Entry 3VKG (X-ray diffraction, 2.81 A resolution); this record covers chains A and B.

== Chain A ==
Name: Dynein heavy chain, cytoplasmic
Source organism: Dictyostelium discoideum
UniProtKB: P34036 (DYHC_DICDI); the construct has insertions or renumbered stretches relative to UniProt, so the offset changes along the chain: 1388-3366 = UniProt 1388-3366; 3489-3493 = UniProt 3367-3371; 3496-4730 = UniProt 3496-4730
Sequence (3245 residues; each row starts with the number of its first residue; note: 122 numbers in that range are skipped by the numbering (no residue carries them; nothing is unmodelled there)):
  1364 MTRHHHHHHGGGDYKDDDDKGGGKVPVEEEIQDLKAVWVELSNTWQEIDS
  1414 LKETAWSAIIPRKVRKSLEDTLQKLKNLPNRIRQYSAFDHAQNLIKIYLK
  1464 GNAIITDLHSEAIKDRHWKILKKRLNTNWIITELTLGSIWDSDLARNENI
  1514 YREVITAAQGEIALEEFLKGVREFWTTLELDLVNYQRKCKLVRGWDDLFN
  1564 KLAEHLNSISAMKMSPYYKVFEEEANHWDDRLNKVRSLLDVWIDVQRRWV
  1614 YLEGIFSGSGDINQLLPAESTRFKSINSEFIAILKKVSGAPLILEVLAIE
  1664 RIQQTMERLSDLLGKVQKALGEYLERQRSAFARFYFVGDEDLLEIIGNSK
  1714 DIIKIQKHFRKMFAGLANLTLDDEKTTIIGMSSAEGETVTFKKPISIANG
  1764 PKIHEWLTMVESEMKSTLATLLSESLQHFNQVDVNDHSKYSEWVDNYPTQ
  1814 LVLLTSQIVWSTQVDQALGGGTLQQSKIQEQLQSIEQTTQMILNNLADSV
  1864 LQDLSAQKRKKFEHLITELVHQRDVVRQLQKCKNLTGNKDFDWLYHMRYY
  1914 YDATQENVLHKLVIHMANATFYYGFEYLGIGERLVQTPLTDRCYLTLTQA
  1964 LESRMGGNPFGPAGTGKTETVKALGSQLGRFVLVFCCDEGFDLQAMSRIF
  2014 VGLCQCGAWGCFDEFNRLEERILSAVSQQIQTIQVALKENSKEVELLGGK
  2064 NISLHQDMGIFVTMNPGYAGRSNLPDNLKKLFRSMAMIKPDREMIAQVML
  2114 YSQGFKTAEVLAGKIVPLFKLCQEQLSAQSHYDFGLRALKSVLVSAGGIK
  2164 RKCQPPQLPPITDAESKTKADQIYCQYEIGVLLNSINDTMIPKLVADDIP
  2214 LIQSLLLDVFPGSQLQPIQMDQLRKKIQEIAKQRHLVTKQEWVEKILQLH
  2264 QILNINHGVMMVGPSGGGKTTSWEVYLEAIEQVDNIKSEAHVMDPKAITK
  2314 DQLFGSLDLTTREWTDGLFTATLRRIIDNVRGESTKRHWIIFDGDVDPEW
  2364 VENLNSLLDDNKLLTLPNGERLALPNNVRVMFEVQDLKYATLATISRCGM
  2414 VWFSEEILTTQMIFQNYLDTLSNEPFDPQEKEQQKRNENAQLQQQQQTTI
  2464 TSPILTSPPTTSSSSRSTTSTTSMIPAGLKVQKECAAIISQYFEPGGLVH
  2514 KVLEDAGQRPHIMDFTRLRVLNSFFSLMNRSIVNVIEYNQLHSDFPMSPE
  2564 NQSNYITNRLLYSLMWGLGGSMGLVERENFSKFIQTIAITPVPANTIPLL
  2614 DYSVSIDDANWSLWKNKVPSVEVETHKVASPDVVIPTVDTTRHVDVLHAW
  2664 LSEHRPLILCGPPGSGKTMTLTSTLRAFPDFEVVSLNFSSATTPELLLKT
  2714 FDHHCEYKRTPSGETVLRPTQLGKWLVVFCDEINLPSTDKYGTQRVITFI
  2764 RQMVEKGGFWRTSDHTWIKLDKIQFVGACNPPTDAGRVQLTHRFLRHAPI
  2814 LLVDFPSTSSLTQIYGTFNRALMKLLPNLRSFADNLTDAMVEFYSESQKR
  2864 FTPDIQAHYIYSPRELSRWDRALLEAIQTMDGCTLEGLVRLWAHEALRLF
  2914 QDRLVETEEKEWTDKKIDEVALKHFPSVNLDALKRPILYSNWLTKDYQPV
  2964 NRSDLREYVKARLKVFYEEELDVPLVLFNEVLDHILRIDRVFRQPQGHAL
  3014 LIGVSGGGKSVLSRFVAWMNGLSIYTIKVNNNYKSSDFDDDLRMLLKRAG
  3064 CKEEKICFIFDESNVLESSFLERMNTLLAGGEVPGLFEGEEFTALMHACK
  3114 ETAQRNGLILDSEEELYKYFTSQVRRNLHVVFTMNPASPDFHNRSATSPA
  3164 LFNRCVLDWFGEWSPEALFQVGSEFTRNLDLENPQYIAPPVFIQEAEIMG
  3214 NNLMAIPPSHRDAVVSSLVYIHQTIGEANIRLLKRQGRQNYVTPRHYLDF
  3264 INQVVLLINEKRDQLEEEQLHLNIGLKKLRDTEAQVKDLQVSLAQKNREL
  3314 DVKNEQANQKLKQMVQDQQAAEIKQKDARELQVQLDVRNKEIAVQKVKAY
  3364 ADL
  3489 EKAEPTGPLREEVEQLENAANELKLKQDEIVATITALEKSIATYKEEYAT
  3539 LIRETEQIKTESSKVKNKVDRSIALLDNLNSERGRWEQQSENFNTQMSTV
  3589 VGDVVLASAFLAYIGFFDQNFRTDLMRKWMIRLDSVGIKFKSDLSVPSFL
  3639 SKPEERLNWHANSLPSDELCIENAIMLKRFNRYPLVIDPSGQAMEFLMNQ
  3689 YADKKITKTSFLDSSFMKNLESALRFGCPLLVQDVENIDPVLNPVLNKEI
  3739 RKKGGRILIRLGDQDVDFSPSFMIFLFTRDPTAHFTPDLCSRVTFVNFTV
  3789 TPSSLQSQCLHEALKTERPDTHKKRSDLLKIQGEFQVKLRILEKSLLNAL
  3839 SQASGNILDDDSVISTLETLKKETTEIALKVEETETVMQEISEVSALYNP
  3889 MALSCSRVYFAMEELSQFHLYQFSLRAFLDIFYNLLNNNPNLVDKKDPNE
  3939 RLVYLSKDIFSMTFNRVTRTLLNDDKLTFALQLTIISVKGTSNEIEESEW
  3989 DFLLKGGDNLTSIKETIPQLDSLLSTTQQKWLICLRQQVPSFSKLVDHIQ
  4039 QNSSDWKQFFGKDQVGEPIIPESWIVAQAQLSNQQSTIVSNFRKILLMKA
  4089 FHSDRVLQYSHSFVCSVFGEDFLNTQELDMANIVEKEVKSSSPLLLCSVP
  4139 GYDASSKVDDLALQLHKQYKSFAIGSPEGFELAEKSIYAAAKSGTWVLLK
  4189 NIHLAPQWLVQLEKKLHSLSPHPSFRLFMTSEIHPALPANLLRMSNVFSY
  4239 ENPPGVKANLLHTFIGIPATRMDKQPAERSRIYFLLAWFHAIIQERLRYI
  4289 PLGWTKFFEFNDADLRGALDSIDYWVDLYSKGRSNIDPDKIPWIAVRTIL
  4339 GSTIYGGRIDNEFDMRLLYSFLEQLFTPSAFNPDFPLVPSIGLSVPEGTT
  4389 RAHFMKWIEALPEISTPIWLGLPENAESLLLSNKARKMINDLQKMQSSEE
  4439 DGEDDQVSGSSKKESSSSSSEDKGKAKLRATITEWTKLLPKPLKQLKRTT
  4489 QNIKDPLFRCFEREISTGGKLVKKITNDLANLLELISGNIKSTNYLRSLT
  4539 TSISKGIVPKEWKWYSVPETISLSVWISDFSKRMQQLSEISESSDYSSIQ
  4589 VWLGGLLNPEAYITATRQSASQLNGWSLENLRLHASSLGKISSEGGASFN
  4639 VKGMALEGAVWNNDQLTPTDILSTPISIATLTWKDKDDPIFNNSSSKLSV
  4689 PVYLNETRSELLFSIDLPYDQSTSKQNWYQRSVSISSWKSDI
Unresolved in the structure: 1364-1409, 1425-1449, 1620-1624, 2061-2063, 2170-2175, 2454-2487, 2631-2633, 2958-2961, 2981-2986, 3042-3045, 3157-3160, 3212-3215, 3489-3495, 3699-3703, 3725-3758, 4114-4115, 4440-4454, 4466-4493, 4522-4550, 4582-4588, 4614-4619, 4625-4634, 4674-4676, 4730
Construct notes: expression tag (1364-1387); linker (3494-3495)
Ion coordination: Mg2+: T2283, E2396 (together with ADP)
Small-molecule neighbours:
  - ADP (adenosine-5'-diphosphate), molecule 1: L1947, V1948, T1950, T1953, P1975, A1976, G1977, T1978, G1979, K1980, T1981, E1982, I2108, L2149, R2150, K2153
  - ADP, molecule 2: L2249, V2250, W2255, P2277, S2278, G2279, G2280, G2281, K2282, T2283, T2284, E2396, L2421, M2425, I2426, N2429, R2806, R2809
  - ADP, molecule 3: V2646, V2647, I2648, T2650, T2653, P2675, P2676, G2677, S2678, G2679, K2680, T2681, M2682, P2819, I2827, Y2828, F2831, P2876, R2877, S2880
  - ADP, molecule 4: P2987, L2988, V2989, F2991, V2994, V3017, S3018, G3019, G3020, G3021, K3022, S3023, V3024, R3027, W3176, F3188, L3261
  - spermine (SPM), molecule 1: F2439, E2666, H2667, R2668, W2738, V2767, I2786
  - spermine (SPM), molecule 2: K4087, A4088, F4089, H4090, S4091, D4092, S4416, L4417, S4420, R4424
Curated features (UniProtKB/Swiss-Prot):
  - binding site (ATP): G1974 to T1981, G2276 to T2283, G2674 to T2681, G3016 to S3023

== Chain B ==
Name: Dynein heavy chain, cytoplasmic
Source organism: Dictyostelium discoideum
UniProtKB: P34036 (DYHC_DICDI); the construct has insertions or renumbered stretches relative to UniProt, so the offset changes along the chain: 1388-3358 = UniProt 1388-3358; 3481-3493 = UniProt 3359-3371; 3496-4730 = UniProt 3496-4730
Sequence (3245 residues; row label = number of the first residue in the row; note: 122 numbers in that range are skipped by the numbering (no residue carries them; nothing is unmodelled there)):
  1364 MTRHHHHHHGGGDYKDDDDKGGGKVPVEEEIQDLKAVWVELSNTWQEIDS
  1414 LKETAWSAIIPRKVRKSLEDTLQKLKNLPNRIRQYSAFDHAQNLIKIYLK
  1464 GNAIITDLHSEAIKDRHWKILKKRLNTNWIITELTLGSIWDSDLARNENI
  1514 YREVITAAQGEIALEEFLKGVREFWTTLELDLVNYQRKCKLVRGWDDLFN
  1564 KLAEHLNSISAMKMSPYYKVFEEEANHWDDRLNKVRSLLDVWIDVQRRWV
  1614 YLEGIFSGSGDINQLLPAESTRFKSINSEFIAILKKVSGAPLILEVLAIE
  1664 RIQQTMERLSDLLGKVQKALGEYLERQRSAFARFYFVGDEDLLEIIGNSK
  1714 DIIKIQKHFRKMFAGLANLTLDDEKTTIIGMSSAEGETVTFKKPISIANG
  1764 PKIHEWLTMVESEMKSTLATLLSESLQHFNQVDVNDHSKYSEWVDNYPTQ
  1814 LVLLTSQIVWSTQVDQALGGGTLQQSKIQEQLQSIEQTTQMILNNLADSV
  1864 LQDLSAQKRKKFEHLITELVHQRDVVRQLQKCKNLTGNKDFDWLYHMRYY
  1914 YDATQENVLHKLVIHMANATFYYGFEYLGIGERLVQTPLTDRCYLTLTQA
  1964 LESRMGGNPFGPAGTGKTETVKALGSQLGRFVLVFCCDEGFDLQAMSRIF
  2014 VGLCQCGAWGCFDEFNRLEERILSAVSQQIQTIQVALKENSKEVELLGGK
  2064 NISLHQDMGIFVTMNPGYAGRSNLPDNLKKLFRSMAMIKPDREMIAQVML
  2114 YSQGFKTAEVLAGKIVPLFKLCQEQLSAQSHYDFGLRALKSVLVSAGGIK
  2164 RKCQPPQLPPITDAESKTKADQIYCQYEIGVLLNSINDTMIPKLVADDIP
  2214 LIQSLLLDVFPGSQLQPIQMDQLRKKIQEIAKQRHLVTKQEWVEKILQLH
  2264 QILNINHGVMMVGPSGGGKTTSWEVYLEAIEQVDNIKSEAHVMDPKAITK
  2314 DQLFGSLDLTTREWTDGLFTATLRRIIDNVRGESTKRHWIIFDGDVDPEW
  2364 VENLNSLLDDNKLLTLPNGERLALPNNVRVMFEVQDLKYATLATISRCGM
  2414 VWFSEEILTTQMIFQNYLDTLSNEPFDPQEKEQQKRNENAQLQQQQQTTI
  2464 TSPILTSPPTTSSSSRSTTSTTSMIPAGLKVQKECAAIISQYFEPGGLVH
  2514 KVLEDAGQRPHIMDFTRLRVLNSFFSLMNRSIVNVIEYNQLHSDFPMSPE
  2564 NQSNYITNRLLYSLMWGLGGSMGLVERENFSKFIQTIAITPVPANTIPLL
  2614 DYSVSIDDANWSLWKNKVPSVEVETHKVASPDVVIPTVDTTRHVDVLHAW
  2664 LSEHRPLILCGPPGSGKTMTLTSTLRAFPDFEVVSLNFSSATTPELLLKT
  2714 FDHHCEYKRTPSGETVLRPTQLGKWLVVFCDEINLPSTDKYGTQRVITFI
  2764 RQMVEKGGFWRTSDHTWIKLDKIQFVGACNPPTDAGRVQLTHRFLRHAPI
  2814 LLVDFPSTSSLTQIYGTFNRALMKLLPNLRSFADNLTDAMVEFYSESQKR
  2864 FTPDIQAHYIYSPRELSRWDRALLEAIQTMDGCTLEGLVRLWAHEALRLF
  2914 QDRLVETEEKEWTDKKIDEVALKHFPSVNLDALKRPILYSNWLTKDYQPV
  2964 NRSDLREYVKARLKVFYEEELDVPLVLFNEVLDHILRIDRVFRQPQGHAL
  3014 LIGVSGGGKSVLSRFVAWMNGLSIYTIKVNNNYKSSDFDDDLRMLLKRAG
  3064 CKEEKICFIFDESNVLESSFLERMNTLLAGGEVPGLFEGEEFTALMHACK
  3114 ETAQRNGLILDSEEELYKYFTSQVRRNLHVVFTMNPASPDFHNRSATSPA
  3164 LFNRCVLDWFGEWSPEALFQVGSEFTRNLDLENPQYIAPPVFIQEAEIMG
  3214 NNLMAIPPSHRDAVVSSLVYIHQTIGEANIRLLKRQGRQNYVTPRHYLDF
  3264 INQVVLLINEKRDQLEEEQLHLNIGLKKLRDTEAQVKDLQVSLAQKNREL
  3314 DVKNEQANQKLKQMVQDQQAAEIKQKDARELQVQLDVRNKEIAVQ
  3481 KVKAYADLEKAEPTGPLREEVEQLENAANELKLKQDEIVATITALEKSIA
  3531 TYKEEYATLIRETEQIKTESSKVKNKVDRSIALLDNLNSERGRWEQQSEN
  3581 FNTQMSTVVGDVVLASAFLAYIGFFDQNFRTDLMRKWMIRLDSVGIKFKS
  3631 DLSVPSFLSKPEERLNWHANSLPSDELCIENAIMLKRFNRYPLVIDPSGQ
  3681 AMEFLMNQYADKKITKTSFLDSSFMKNLESALRFGCPLLVQDVENIDPVL
  3731 NPVLNKEIRKKGGRILIRLGDQDVDFSPSFMIFLFTRDPTAHFTPDLCSR
  3781 VTFVNFTVTPSSLQSQCLHEALKTERPDTHKKRSDLLKIQGEFQVKLRIL
  3831 EKSLLNALSQASGNILDDDSVISTLETLKKETTEIALKVEETETVMQEIS
  3881 EVSALYNPMALSCSRVYFAMEELSQFHLYQFSLRAFLDIFYNLLNNNPNL
  3931 VDKKDPNERLVYLSKDIFSMTFNRVTRTLLNDDKLTFALQLTIISVKGTS
  3981 NEIEESEWDFLLKGGDNLTSIKETIPQLDSLLSTTQQKWLICLRQQVPSF
  4031 SKLVDHIQQNSSDWKQFFGKDQVGEPIIPESWIVAQAQLSNQQSTIVSNF
  4081 RKILLMKAFHSDRVLQYSHSFVCSVFGEDFLNTQELDMANIVEKEVKSSS
  4131 PLLLCSVPGYDASSKVDDLALQLHKQYKSFAIGSPEGFELAEKSIYAAAK
  4181 SGTWVLLKNIHLAPQWLVQLEKKLHSLSPHPSFRLFMTSEIHPALPANLL
  4231 RMSNVFSYENPPGVKANLLHTFIGIPATRMDKQPAERSRIYFLLAWFHAI
  4281 IQERLRYIPLGWTKFFEFNDADLRGALDSIDYWVDLYSKGRSNIDPDKIP
  4331 WIAVRTILGSTIYGGRIDNEFDMRLLYSFLEQLFTPSAFNPDFPLVPSIG
  4381 LSVPEGTTRAHFMKWIEALPEISTPIWLGLPENAESLLLSNKARKMINDL
  4431 QKMQSSEEDGEDDQVSGSSKKESSSSSSEDKGKAKLRATITEWTKLLPKP
  4481 LKQLKRTTQNIKDPLFRCFEREISTGGKLVKKITNDLANLLELISGNIKS
  4531 TNYLRSLTTSISKGIVPKEWKWYSVPETISLSVWISDFSKRMQQLSEISE
  4581 SSDYSSIQVWLGGLLNPEAYITATRQSASQLNGWSLENLRLHASSLGKIS
  4631 SEGGASFNVKGMALEGAVWNNDQLTPTDILSTPISIATLTWKDKDDPIFN
  4681 NSSSKLSVPVYLNETRSELLFSIDLPYDQSTSKQNWYQRSVSISSWKSDI
Unresolved in the structure: 1364-1544, 1574-1589, 2058-2063, 2167-2173, 2226-2227, 2444-2489, 2632-2634, 3096-3100, 3119-3124, 3213-3216, 3481-3501, 3737-3757, 4438-4455, 4466-4483, 4487-4490, 4524-4528, 4582-4587, 4615-4616, 4625-4635, 4676-4684, 4730
Construct notes: expression tag (1364-1387); linker (3494-3495)
Ion coordination: Mg2+: T2283, E2396 (together with ADP)
Small-molecule neighbours:
  - ADP (adenosine-5'-diphosphate), molecule 1: L1947, V1948, T1950, T1953, P1975, A1976, G1977, T1978, G1979, K1980, T1981, E1982, D2026, I2108, L2149, R2150, K2153
  - ADP, molecule 2: L2249, V2250, W2255, S2278, G2279, G2280, G2281, K2282, T2283, T2284, E2396, L2421, M2425, I2426, N2429, L2531, R2809
  - ADP, molecule 3: V2646, V2647, I2648, T2650, T2653, P2675, P2676, G2677, S2678, G2679, K2680, T2681, M2682, P2819, I2827, Y2828, F2831, P2876, R2877, S2880
  - ADP, molecule 4: V2986, P2987, L2988, V2989, F2991, V2994, V3017, S3018, G3019, G3020, G3021, K3022, S3023, V3024, W3176, F3188, R3258, L3261
  - spermine (SPM), molecule 1: Y2430, T2433, L2434, E2437, P2438, F2439, N2542, E2666, R2668
  - spermine (SPM), molecule 2: M4086, K4087, A4088, F4089, H4090, S4091, D4092, S4416, L4417, S4420, R4424, L4660, D4729
Curated features (UniProtKB/Swiss-Prot):
  - binding site (ATP): G1974 to T1981, G2276 to T2283, G2674 to T2681, G3016 to S3023

== Chain A / chain B interface ==
Residue-residue contacts - 37 pairs, chain A then chain B:
  N2841(A) with E4003(B); T4004(B), hydrogen bond (backbone-backbone); P4006(B)
  L2842(A) with E4003(B)
  S2844(A) with K4002(B), hydrogen bond (backbone-side chain)
  F2845(A) with K4002(B); E4003(B)
  N2848(A) with K4002(B)
  T2897(A) with E4003(B); R4024(B)
  L2898(A) with E4003(B), hydrogen bond (backbone-side chain)
  E2899(A) with Q4025(B)
  S2940(A) with S4000(B); Q4025(B)
  N2942(A) with Q4025(B), hydrogen bond (side chain-backbone)
  P3203(A) with I3619(B), hydrophobic
  R3615(A) with I3206(B); Q3207(B); E3210(B), salt bridge
  I3619(A) with P3203(B); V3204(B), hydrophobic; Q3207(B)
  D3622(A) with P3203(B)
  S4000(A) with S2940(B)
  K4002(A) with S2844(B), hydrogen bond (side chain-backbone); F2845(B); N2848(B), hydrogen bond
  E4003(A) with N2841(B); L2842(B); F2845(B); T2897(B); L2898(B), hydrogen bond (side chain-backbone)
  T4004(A) with N2841(B), hydrogen bond (backbone-backbone)
  R4024(A) with T2897(B)
  Q4025(A) with E2899(B); S2940(B); N2942(B)
Interface residues without a listed pair, chain A (25 interface residues in all): C2896, M3618, N3997, I4001, P4006
Interface residues without a listed pair, chain B (26 interface residues in all): P2840, I4001, Q4026

== Overview ==
The interface between chain A and chain B involves 25 residues on one side and 26 on the other; the contacts
include 8 hydrogen bonds and 1 salt bridge. Polar contacts include R3615(A)-E3210(B), S2844(A)-K4002(B) and
L2898(A)-E4003(B). Chain A binds 4 copies of ADP and spermine.
Both chains are Dynein heavy chain, cytoplasmic (Dictyostelium discoideum). Entry 3VKG (X-ray structure of an
MTBD truncation mutant of dynein motor domain) was determined by X-ray diffraction, deposited together with
3VKH.
